Entry 4Y96 (X-ray diffraction, 1.58 A resolution); this record covers chain A.

# Chain A
Name: Triosephosphate Isomerase
Organism: Gemmata obscuriglobus
Notes: EC 5.3.1.1
Sequence (255 residues; each row starts with the number of its first residue):
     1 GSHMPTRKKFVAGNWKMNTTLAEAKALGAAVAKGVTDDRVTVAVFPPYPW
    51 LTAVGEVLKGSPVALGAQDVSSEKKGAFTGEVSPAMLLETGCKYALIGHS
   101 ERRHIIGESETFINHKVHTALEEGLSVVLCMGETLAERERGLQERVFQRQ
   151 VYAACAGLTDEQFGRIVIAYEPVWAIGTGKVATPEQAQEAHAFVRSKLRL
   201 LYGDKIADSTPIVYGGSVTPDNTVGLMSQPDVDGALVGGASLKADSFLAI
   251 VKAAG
Not modelled in the structure: 1-5
Small-molecule neighbours: Ca2+ (CA): Gly203, Asp204, Lys205

# Summary
Bound to chain A: Ca2+.
Chain A is Triosephosphate Isomerase (Gemmata obscuriglobus); the structure, Crystal structure of
Triosephosphate Isomerase from Gemmata obscuriglobus, was determined by X-ray diffraction (same publication as
4Y8F, 4Y90 and 4Y9A).
